4FNS - chains B and D of the 4 polymer chains in the assembly; structure by X-ray diffraction, 2.60 A resolution.

[Chain B (and D)]
Molecule: Alpha-galactosidase AgaA
From: Geobacillus stearothermophilus
Notes: EC 3.2.1.22; chain D of this document is another copy of the same molecule, construct and numbering; everything in this record applies to it too
UniProt: Q9ALJ4 (Q9ALJ4_GEOSE); residues 1-729 here = UniProt positions 1-729
Sequence (729 residues; each row starts with the number of its first residue):
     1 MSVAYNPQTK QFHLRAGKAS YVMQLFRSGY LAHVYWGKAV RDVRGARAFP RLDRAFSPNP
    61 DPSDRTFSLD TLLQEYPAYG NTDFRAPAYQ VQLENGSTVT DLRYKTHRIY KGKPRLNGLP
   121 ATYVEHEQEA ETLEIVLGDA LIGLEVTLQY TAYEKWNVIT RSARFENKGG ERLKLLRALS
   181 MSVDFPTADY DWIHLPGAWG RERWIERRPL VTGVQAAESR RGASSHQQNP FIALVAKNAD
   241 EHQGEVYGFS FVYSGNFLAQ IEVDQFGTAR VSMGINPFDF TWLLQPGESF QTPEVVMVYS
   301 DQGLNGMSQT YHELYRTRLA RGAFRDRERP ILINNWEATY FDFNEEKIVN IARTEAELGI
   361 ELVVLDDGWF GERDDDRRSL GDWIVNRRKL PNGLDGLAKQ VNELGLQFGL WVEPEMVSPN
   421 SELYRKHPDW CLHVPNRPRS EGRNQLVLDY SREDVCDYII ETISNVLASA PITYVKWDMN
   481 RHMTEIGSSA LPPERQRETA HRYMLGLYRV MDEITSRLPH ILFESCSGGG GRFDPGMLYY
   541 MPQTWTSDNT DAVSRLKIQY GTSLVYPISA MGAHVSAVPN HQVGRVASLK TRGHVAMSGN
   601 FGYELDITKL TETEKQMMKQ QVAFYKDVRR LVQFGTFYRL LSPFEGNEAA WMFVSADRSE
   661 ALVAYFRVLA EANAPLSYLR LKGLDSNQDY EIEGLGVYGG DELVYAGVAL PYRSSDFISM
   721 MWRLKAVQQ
Disordered / not traced: 1-9, 728-729
Sequence notes: engineered mutation Glu355 (Ala in Q9ALJ4), Leu518 (Phe in Q9ALJ4), Val704 (Met in Q9ALJ4)
UniProt features mapped onto this chain:
  - active site: Asp478 (Nucleophile), Asp548 (Proton donor)
  - binding site (substrate): Asp53, Trp199, Asp366, Asp367, Arg443, Lys476 to Asn480, Cys526, Asp548
  - mutagenesis: Trp336 (W336A: Very strongly reduced hydrolytic efficiency against raffinose, but displays medium level of transglycosylation activity compared to none with wild-type enzyme ...), Asp478 (D478A: Loss of activity), Asp548 (D548N: Loss of activity)
Ligand contacts: 1-deoxygalactonojirimycin (DGJ; (2R,3S,4R,5S)-2-(hydroxymethyl)piperidine-3,4,5-triol): Trp336, Asp366, Asp367, Trp411, Arg443, Lys476, Asp478, Asn480, Cys526, Gly528, Gly529, Trp545, Asp548, Glu604

[Chain B / chain D interface]
Pairs across the interface - 38 pairs, chain B then chain D:
  Ala198(B) - Asn673(D)
  Trp199(B) - Asn673(D)  hydrogen bond (backbone-side chain)
  Gly200(B) - Ala672(D)
  Arg201(B) - Glu671(D)  salt bridge
  Arg201(B) - Ala672(D)  hydrogen bond (side chain-backbone)
  Arg201(B) - Asn673(D)  hydrogen bond (side chain-backbone)
  Arg201(B) - Pro675(D)
  Trp204(B) - Glu671(D)
  Asn549(B) - Ala672(D)
  Val583(B) - Ala670(D)
  Val583(B) - Ala672(D)
  Val583(B) - Ser714(D)
  Val583(B) - Ser715(D)  hydrogen bond (backbone-backbone)
  Gly584(B) - Ser715(D)  hydrogen bond (backbone-side chain)
  Arg585(B) - Leu669(D)
  Arg585(B) - Ala670(D)  hydrogen bond (side chain-backbone)
  Arg585(B) - Asp716(D)  salt bridge
  Val668(B) - Leu669(D)  hydrophobic
  Leu669(B) - Val668(D)  hydrophobic
  Leu669(B) - Leu669(D)  hydrophobic
  Ala670(B) - Val583(D)
  Ala670(B) - Arg585(D)  hydrogen bond (backbone-side chain)
  Glu671(B) - Arg201(D)  salt bridge
  Glu671(B) - Trp204(D)
  Glu671(B) - Val583(D)
  Ala672(B) - Gly200(D)
  Ala672(B) - Arg201(D)  hydrogen bond (backbone-side chain)
  Ala672(B) - Asn549(D)
  Ala672(B) - Val583(D)
  Asn673(B) - Ala198(D)
  Asn673(B) - Trp199(D)  hydrogen bond (side chain-backbone)
  Asn673(B) - Arg201(D)  hydrogen bond (backbone-side chain)
  Ser714(B) - Val583(D)
  Ser715(B) - Val583(D)  hydrogen bond (backbone-backbone)
  Ser715(B) - Gly584(D)
  Asp716(B) - Arg585(D)  salt bridge
  Asp716(B) - Phe717(D)
  Phe717(B) - Asp716(D)
Other interface residues (no listed pair), chain B (22 interface residues in all): Gln582, Ala674, Pro675
Other interface residues (no listed pair), chain D (22 interface residues in all): Gln582, Ala674

[Summary]
The chain B/chain D interface involves 22 residues from each chain, with 11 hydrogen bonds and 4 salt bridges.
Among the polar pairs are Arg201(B)-Glu671(D), Arg585(B)-Asp716(D) and Trp199(B)-Asn673(D). Bound to chain B:
1-deoxygalactonojirimycin.
Chain B and chain D are both Alpha-galactosidase AgaA (Geobacillus stearothermophilus); the structure, Crystal
structure of GH36 alpha-galactosidase AgaA A355E from Geobacillus stearothermophilus in complex with
1-deoxygalactonojirimycin, was determined by X-ray diffraction, deposited together with 4FNP, 4FNQ, 4FNR, 4FNT
and 4FNU.
